PDB entry 4V4V | electron microscopy, 15.00 A resolution (very low resolution: no residue pairs are listed; an interface is given only as per-side residue counts) | chains B0 and B2 of the 52 polymer chains in the assembly

[Chain B0]
Molecule: 23S ribosomal RNA
Source organism: Escherichia coli
Sequence (2740 nucleotides; each row starts with the number of its first residue; note: 147 numbers in that range are skipped by the numbering (no residue carries them; nothing is unmodelled there)):
    16 CGUACACGGU GGAUGCCCUG GCAGUCA
    44 AGGCGAUGAA GGACGUGCUA AUCUGCGAUA AGCGUCGGUA AGGUGAUAUG AACCGUU
   102 UAACCGGCGA UUUCCGAAUG GGGAA
   128 CCC
   140 CG
   149 AUCAUU
   161 AUCCA
   172 AAUGAGGCGA ACCGGGGGAA CUGAAACAUC UAAGUACCCC GAGGAAAAGA AAUCAACCGA
   232 GAUUCCCCCA GUAGCGGCGA GCGAACGGGG AGCAGCCC
   271 GAGCCU
   278 AAUCAGUGUG UGUGUU
   295 GUGGAAGCGU CUGGAAAGGC GCGCGAUACA GGGUGACAGC CCCGUACAC
   347 AAUGCACAUG CUGU
   362 AGCUCGAUGA GUAGGGCGGG
   383 C
   385 CGUGGUA
   393 CCUGUCUGAA UAUGGGGGGA CCAUCCUCCA AGGCUAAAUA CUC
   437 UGACUGACCG AUAGUGAACC AGUACCGUGA GGGAAAGGCG AAAAGAACCC CGGCGAGGGG
   497 AGUGAAAAAG AACCUGAAAC CGUGUACGUA CAAGCAGUGG GAGGCACCUU AUGCGUGUUA
   557 UGGCGUGCCU UUUGUAUAAU GGGUCAGCGA CUUAUAUUCU GUAGCAAGGU UAACC
   617 GGGGAGCCGA AGGGAAACCG AGUCUUAAC
   647 GGGCGUUAAG UUGCAGGGUA UAGACCCGAA ACCCGGUGAU CUAGCCAUGG GCAGGUUGAA
   707 GGUUGGGUAA CACUAACUGG AGGACCGAAC CGACUAAUGU UGAAAAAUUA GCGGAUGACU
   767 UGUGGCUGGG GGUGAAAGGC CAAUCAAACC GGGAGAUAGC UGGUUCUCCC CGAAAGCUAU
   827 UUAGGUAGCG CCUCGUGAAU
   848 CAUCUCCGGG GGUAGAGCAC UGUUUCGGCA AGGGGGUC
   891 GACUU
   897 CCAACCCGAU GCAAACUGCG AAUACCGGAG
   928 AUGUUAUCAC GGGAGACACA CGGCGGGUG
   958 UAACGUCCGU CGUGAAGAGG GAAACAACCC AGACCGC
   996 AGCUAAGGUC CCAAAGUCAU GGUUAAGUGG GAAACGAUGU GGGAAGGCCC AGACAGCCAG
  1056 GAUGUUGGCU UAGAAGCAGC CAUCAUUUAA AGAAAGCGUA AUAGCUCACU GGUCGAGUCG
  1116 GCCUGCGCGG AAGAUGUA
  1135 CGGGGCUAAA CCAUGCACCG AAGCUGCGGC AGCGACG
  1173 UUAUGCGUUG UUGGGUAGGG GAGCGUUCUG UA
  1206 GCCUGCGAAG GUGUGCUGUG AGGCAUGCUG GAGGUAUCAG AAGUGCGAAU GCUGACAUAA
  1266 GUAACGAUAA AGCGGGUGAA AAGCCCGCUC GCCGGAAGAC CAAGGGUUCC UGUCCAACGU
  1326 UAAUCGGGGC AGGGUGAGUC GA
  1349 CCCUAAGGCG AGGCCGAAAG GCGUAGUCGA UGGGAAACAG GUUAAUAUUC CUGUACUUGG
  1409 UGUGUGGGUG AUGGAGGGAC GGAGAAGGCU AUGUUAUGCC AAGCUAUGGC UGCUGGUUGG
  1469 UACGCUCAAG GGCGAUCGGG UCAGAAAAUC UACCGGUCAC AUGCCUCAGA CGUAUCGGGA
  1529 GCUUCCUCGG AAGCGAAGUA ACAAA
  1555 GCCCU
  1561 CUUCCAGGAA AAGCUUCUAA ACGUUGAAAC AUGUCAAAUC GUACCCCAAA CCGACACAGG
  1621 UGGUCAGGUA GAGAAUACCA
  1642 GGCGCUUGAG AGAACUCGGG UGAAGGAACU AGGCAAAAUG GUGCCGUAAC UUCGGGAGAA
  1702 GGCACGCUGA U
  1716 UAG
  1728 CUCGC
  1741 CUG
  1746 AUCAGUCGAA GAUACCAGCU GGCUGCAACU GUUUAUUAAA AACACAGCAC UGUGCAAACA
  1806 CGAAAGUGGA CGUAUACGGU GUGACGCCUG CCCGGUGCCG GAAGGUUAA
  1859 UGGGGUU
  1869 GCAA
  1877 AGCUCU
  1887 CGAAGCCCCG GUAAACGGCG GCCGUAACUA UAACGGUCCU AAGGUAGCGA AAUUCCUUGU
  1947 CGGGUAAGUU CCGACCUGCA CGAAUGGCGU AAUGAUGGCC AGGCUGUCUC CACCCGAGAC
  2007 UCAGUGAAAU UGAACUCGCU GUGAAGAUGC AGUGUACCCG CGGCAAGACG GAAAGACCCC
  2067 GUGAACCUUU ACUAUAGCUU GACACUGAAC AUUGAGCCUU GAUGUGUAGG AUAGGUGGGA
  2127 GGCUUUGAAG UGUGGACGCC AGUCUGCAUG GAGCCGGCCU UGAAAUACCA CCCUUUAAUG
  2187 UUUGAUGUUC UAAC
  2207 CCG
  2211 AAUCCGG
  2223 GGACAGUGUC UGGUGGGUAG UUUGACUGGG GCGGUCUCCU CCUAAAGAGU AACGGAGGAG
  2283 CACGAAGGUU GGCUAAUCCU GG
  2310 CAUCAGGAGG UUAGUGCAAU GGCAUAAGCC AGCUUGACUG CGAGCGUGAC GGCGCGAGCA
  2370 GGUGCGAAAG CAGGUCAUAG UGAUCCGGUG GU
  2403 CUGAAUGGAA GGGCCAUCG
  2423 UCAACGGA
  2433 AAAGGUACUC CGGGGAUAAC AGGCUGAUAC CGCCCAAGAG UUCAUAUCGA CGGCGGUGUU
  2493 UGGCACCUCG AUGUCGGCUC AUCACAUCCU GGGGCUGAAG UAGGUCCCAA GGGUAUGGCU
  2553 GUUCGCCAUU UAAAGUGGUA CGCGAGCUGG GUUUAGAACG UCGUGAGACA GUUCGGUCCC
  2613 UAUCUGCCGU GGGCG
  2631 GAGAACUGAG GGGGGCUGCU CCUAGUACGA GAGGACCGGA GUGGACGCAU CACUGGUGUU
  2691 CGGGUUGUCA
  2702 GCCA
  2707 UGGCACUGCC CGGUAGCUAA AUGCGG
  2734 AGAGAUAAGU GCUGAAAGCA UCUAAGCACG AAACUUGCCC CGAGAUGAGU UCUCCC
  2808 GAAGGAACGU UGAAGACGAC GACGUUGAUA GGCCGGGUGU GUAAGCGCAG CAAUGCGUUG
  2868 AGCUAACCGG UACUAAUGAA CCGAGGUCUU GACCA

[Chain B2]
Protein: 50S ribosomal protein L1
Source organism: Escherichia coli
Reference sequence: P0A7L0 (RL1_ECOLI); residues 5-226 here = UniProt positions 5-226
Chain sequence (222 residues; numbered 5 to 226; the number before each row is that of its first residue):
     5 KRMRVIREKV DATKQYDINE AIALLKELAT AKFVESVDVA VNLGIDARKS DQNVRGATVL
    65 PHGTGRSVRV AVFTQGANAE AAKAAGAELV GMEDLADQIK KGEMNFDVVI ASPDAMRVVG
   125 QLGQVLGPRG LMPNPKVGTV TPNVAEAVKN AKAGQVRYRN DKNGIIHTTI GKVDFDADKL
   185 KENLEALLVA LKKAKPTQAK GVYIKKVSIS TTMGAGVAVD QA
UniProt features mapped onto this chain:
  - modified residue (N6-succinyllysine): Lys105, Lys197

[Chain B0 / chain B2 interface]
At this resolution (15 A) residue pairs are not listed: 28 residues of chain B0 and 44 of chain B2 lie at the interface.

[Summary]
Chain B0 and chain B2 form an interface of 28 and 44 residues respectively.
Here chain B0 is 23S ribosomal RNA and chain B2 is 50S ribosomal protein L1, both from Escherichia coli. Entry
4V4V (Structure of a pre-translocational E. coli ribosome obtained by fitting atomic models for RNA and
protein ...) was determined by electron microscopy, deposited together with 4V4W.
